Entry 4XSY (X-ray diffraction, 4.01 A resolution (low resolution: residue-level contacts below are approximate; hydrogen-bond / salt-bridge calls are withheld)); this record covers chains B and C of the 6 polymer chains in the assembly.

# Chain B
Name: DNA-directed RNA polymerase subunit alpha
Organism: Escherichia coli O139:H28 (strain E24377A / ETEC)
Notes: EC 2.7.7.6
Reference sequence: A7ZSI4 (RPOA_ECO24); residues 1-234 here = UniProt positions 1-234
Sequence (239 residues; row label = number of the first residue in the row):
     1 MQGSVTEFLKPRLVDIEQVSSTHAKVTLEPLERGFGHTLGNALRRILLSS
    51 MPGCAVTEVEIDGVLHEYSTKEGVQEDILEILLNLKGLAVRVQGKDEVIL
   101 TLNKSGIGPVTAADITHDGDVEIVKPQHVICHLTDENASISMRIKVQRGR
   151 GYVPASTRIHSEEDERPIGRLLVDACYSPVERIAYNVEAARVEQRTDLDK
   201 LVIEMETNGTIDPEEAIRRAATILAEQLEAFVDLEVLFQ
Disordered / not traced: 1-5, 161-171, 237-239
Differences from the reference sequence: expression tag (235-239)

# Chain C
Name: DNA-directed RNA polymerase subunit beta
Organism: Escherichia coli O139:H28 (strain E24377A / ETEC)
Notes: EC 2.7.7.6
Reference sequence: A7ZUK1 (RPOB_ECO24); residue numbers follow UniProt; this construct covers 1-1342
Sequence (1342 residues; each row starts with the number of its first residue):
     1 MVYSYTEKKRIRKDFGKRPQVLDVPYLLSIQLDSFQKFIEQDPEGQYGLE
    51 AAFRSVFPIQSYSGNSELQYVSYRLGEPVFDVQECQIRGVTYSAPLRVKL
   101 RLVIYEREAPEGTVKDIKEQEVYMGEIPLMTDNGTFVINGTERVIVSQLH
   151 RSPGVFFDSDKGKTHSSGKVLYNARIIPYRGSWLDFEFDPKDNLFVRIDR
   201 RRKLPATIILRALNYTTEQILDLFFEKVIFEIRDNKLQMELVPERLRGET
   251 ASFDIEANGKVYVEKGRRITARHIRQLEKDDVKLIEVPVEYIAGKVVAKD
   301 YIDESTGELICAANMELSLDLLAKLSQSGHKRIETLFTNDLDHGPYISET
   351 LRVDPTNDRLSALVEIYRMMRPGEPPTREAAESLFENLFFSEDRYDLSAV
   401 GRMKFNRSLLREEIEGSGILSKDDIIDVMKKLIDIRNGKGEVDDIDHLGN
   451 RRIRSVGEMAENQFRVGLVRVERAVKERLSLGDLDTLMPQDMINAKPISA
   501 AVKEFFGSSQLSQFMDQNNPLSEITHKRRISALGPGGLTRERAGFEVRDV
   551 HPTHYGRVCPIETPEGPNIGLINSLSVYAQTNEYGFLETPYRKVTDGVVT
   601 DEIHYLSAIEEGNYVIAQANSNLDEEGHFVEDLVTCRSKGESSLFSRDQV
   651 DYMDVSTQQVVSVGASLIPFLEHDDANRALMGANMQRQAVPTLRADKPLV
   701 GTGMERAVAVDSGVTAVAKRGGVVQYVDASRIVIKVNEDEMYPGEAGIDI
   751 YNLTKYTRSNQNTCINQMPCVSLGEPVERGDVLADGPSTDLGELALGQNM
   801 RVAFMPWNGYNFEDSILVSERVVQEDRFTTIHIQELACVSRDTKLGPEEI
   851 TADIPNVGEAALSKLDESGIVYIGAEVTGGDILVGKVTPKGETQLTPEEK
   901 LLRAIFGEKASDVKDSSLRVPNGVSGTVIDVQVFTRDGVEKDKRALEIEE
   951 MQLKQAKKDLSEELQILEAGLFSRIRAVLVAGGVEAEKLDKLPRDRWLEL
  1001 GLTDEEKQNQLEQLAEQYDELKHEFEKKLEAKRRKITQGDDLAPGVLKIV
  1051 KVYLAVKRRIQPGDKMAGRHGNKGVISKINPIEDMPYDENGTPVDIVLNP
  1101 LGVPSRMNIGQILETHLGMAAKGIGDKINAMLKQQQEVAKLREFIQRAYD
  1151 LGADVRQKVDLSTFSDEEVMRLAENLRKGMPIATPVFDGAKEAEIKELLK
  1201 LGDLPTSGQIRLYDGRTGEQFERPVTVGYMYMLKLNHLVDDKMHARSTGS
  1251 YSLVTQQPLGGKAQFGGQRFGEMEVWALEAYGAAYTLQEMLTVKSDDVNG
  1301 RTKMYKNIVDGNHQMEPGMPESFNVLLKEIRSLGINIELEDE
Disordered / not traced: 1-2
UniProt features mapped onto this chain:
  - modified residue (N6-acetyllysine): K1022, K1200
Residues lining bound ligands: cbr-9379 (42T; 3-{[(2,6-dichlorophenyl)carbamoyl]amino}-N-hydroxy-N'-phenyl-5-(trifluoromethyl)benzenecarboximidamide): D444, V550, H551, P552, Y555, R637, G640, E641, S642
What the authors report for this chain:
  - binding site for cbr-9379: D444, H551, P552, R637, G640, S642
  - mutagenesis - P560L, E562V, R637C, R637S, S642F, S642P: increased growth in response to CBR compounds (citing earlier work)
  - mutagenesis - P552L: increased growth (citing earlier work)

# Chain B / chain C interface
Contacting residue pairs (9; chain B residue first):
  R33(B) with E820(C); P1081(C); E1083(C)
  G34(B) with E1083(C)
  H37(B) with R1216(C)
  N41(B) with R1216(C); T1217(C)
  R44(B) with T1217(C)
  Y185(B) with T1217(C)
Other interface residues (no listed pair), chain C (7 interface residues in all): D1084, E1219

# Summary
6 residues of chain B and 7 residues of chain C are in contact. Bound to chain C: cbr-9379. The paper reports
a binding site for cbr-9379 at D444(C), H551(C) and P552(C) among others; P560L, E562V and R637C of chain C,
among others, increase growth in response to CBR compounds; 7 substitutions were tested in all.
Here chain B is DNA-directed RNA polymerase subunit alpha and chain C is DNA-directed RNA polymerase subunit
beta, both from Escherichia coli O139:H28 (strain E24377A / ETEC). Entry 4XSY (Crystal structure of CBR 9379
bound to Escherichia coli RNA polymerase holoenzyme) was determined by X-ray diffraction (same publication as
4XSX and 4XSZ).
